Entry 4UHY (X-ray diffraction, 3.20 A resolution); this record covers chains B and C of the 3 polymer chains in the assembly.

[Chain B]
Name: Bone morphogenetic protein 2
Organism: Homo sapiens
Notes: fragment: c-terminal domain signaling domain, residues 283-396
UniProtKB: P12643 (BMP2_HUMAN); residues 283-396 here = UniProt positions 283-396
Chain sequence (114 residues; numbered 283 to 396; the number before each row is that of its first residue):
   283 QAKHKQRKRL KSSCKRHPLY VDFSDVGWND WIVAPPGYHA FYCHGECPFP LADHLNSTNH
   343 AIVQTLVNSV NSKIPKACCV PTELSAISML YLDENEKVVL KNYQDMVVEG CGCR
Not modelled in the structure: 283-291
Cystine bridges: Cys-296/Cys-361, Cys-325/Cys-393, Cys-329/Cys-395
Curated features (UniProtKB/Swiss-Prot):
  - glycosylation: Asn-338 (N-linked (GlcNAc...) (high mannose) asparagine)
  - natural variant: Cys-329 to Arg-396 (deletion: In SSFSC1)
  - mutagenesis: Leu-333 (L333P: Complete loss of type I receptor binding)

[Chain C]
Name: Repulsive guidance molecule A
Organism: Homo sapiens
Notes: fragment: n-terminal domain, residues 45-140
UniProtKB: Q96B86 (RGMA_HUMAN); residues 45-140 here = UniProt positions 45-140
Chain sequence (106 residues; each row starts with the number of its first residue):
    43 ETGSPCKILK CNSEFWSATS GSHAPASDDT PEFCAALRSY ALCTRRTART CRGDLAYHSA
   103 VHGIEDLMSQ HNCSKDGPTS QPRLRTLPPA GDSQERSGTK HHHHHH
Not modelled in the structure: 43-46, 65-70, 117-148
Cystine bridges: Cys-48/Cys-93, Cys-53/Cys-85, Cys-76/Cys-115
Differences from the reference sequence: expression tag (43-44, 141-148)

[How chain B and chain C interact]
Pairs across the interface - 13 pairs, chain B then chain C:
  Phe-331(B) with Ser-101(C); Ala-102(C), hydrophobic; Gly-105(C); Ile-106(C); Leu-109(C), hydrophobic
  Pro-332(B) with Trp-58(C), hydrogen bond (backbone-side chain)
  Ala-334(B) with Ala-98(C), hydrophobic
  His-336(B) with Ser-55(C); Trp-58(C)
  Leu-337(B) with Trp-58(C)
  Asn-341(B) with Leu-97(C)
  Ile-344(B) with Leu-97(C), hydrophobic; Ser-101(C)
Interface residues without a listed pair, chain B (9 interface residues in all): Asp-335, Val-345
Interface residues without a listed pair, chain C (11 interface residues in all): Leu-51, Tyr-82

[Summary]
9 residues of chain B face 11 of chain C across their interface, with 1 hydrogen bond. Its one hydrogen-bonded
contact is Pro-332(B)/Trp-58(C). UniProt lists one mutagenesis site on chain B.
Here chain B is Bone morphogenetic protein 2 and chain C is Repulsive guidance molecule A, both from Homo
sapiens. Entry 4UHY (Crystal structure of the human RGMA-BMP2 complex) was determined by X-ray diffraction
together with 4UI0, 4UI1 and 4UI2 from the same study.
